Entry 6GSB (X-ray diffraction, 1.45 A resolution); this record covers chains A and B.

# Chain A (and B)
Molecule: Superoxide dismutase
Source organism: Sphingobacterium spiritivorum
Notes: EC 1.15.1.1; chain B of this document is another copy of the same molecule, construct and numbering; everything in this record applies to it too
UniProt: A0A0M3KL50 (A0A0M3KL50_9SPHI); residues 23-202 here correspond to UniProt positions 1-180 (UniProt number = residue number - 22)
Sequence (206 residues; each row starts with the number of its first residue; numbers below 1 keep their minus sign (Asp-3 is residue -3)):
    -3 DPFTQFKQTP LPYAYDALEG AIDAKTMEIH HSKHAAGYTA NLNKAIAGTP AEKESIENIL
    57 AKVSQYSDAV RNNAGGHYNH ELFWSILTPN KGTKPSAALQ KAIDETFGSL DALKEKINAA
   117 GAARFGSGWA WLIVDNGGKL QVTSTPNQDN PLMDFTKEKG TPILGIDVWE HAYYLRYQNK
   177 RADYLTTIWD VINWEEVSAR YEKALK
Differences from the reference sequence: expression tag (-3 to 22); engineered mutation His27 (Tyr5 in A0A0M3KL50)
Bound ions: Mn2+: His26, His76, Asp163, His167
From the paper describing this entry:
  - mutagenesis - A31H: abolished catalytic activity
  - mutagenesis - Q4L, E77S: unchanged catalytic activity
  - Mn2+ coordination: His26, His76
  - conformationally variable residues (helix shift, loop rearrangement): Gln4, Pro6, Leu7, Ala31

# Chain A / chain B interface
Residue-residue contacts (39):
  Lys21(A) with Gln174(B)
  Ile25(A) with Tyr170(B); Gln174(B); Asn175(B)
  Lys29(A) with Asn175(B)
  His30(A) with Glu166(B); Tyr170(B), hydrogen bond; Asn175(B)
  Tyr34(A) with Phe121(B), hydrophobic
  Asn68(A) with Phe121(B)
  Phe121(A) with Tyr34(B), hydrophobic; Asn68(B); Gln144(B)
  Gly122(A) with Ser123(B); Asn143(B); Trp165(B)
  Ser123(A) with Gly122(B); Ser123(B), hydrogen bond
  Asn143(A) with Gly122(B)
  Gln144(A) with Phe121(B)
  Trp165(A) with Gly122(B); Glu166(B)
  Glu166(A) with His30(B); Trp165(B); Glu166(B), hydrogen bond (backbone-side chain); His167(B), salt bridge
  His167(A) with Glu166(B), salt bridge; Tyr170(B)
  Tyr170(A) with Ile25(B); His30(B), hydrogen bond; His167(B); Leu171(B)
  Leu171(A) with Tyr170(B); Leu171(B), hydrophobic
  Gln174(A) with Lys21(B); Ile25(B)
  Asn175(A) with Ile25(B); Lys29(B); His30(B)

# Overview
Chain A and chain B each contribute 18 residues to their interface; the contacts include 4 hydrogen bonds and
2 salt bridges. Polar contacts include Glu166(A)-His167(B), His30(A)-Tyr170(B) and Ser123(A)-Ser123(B). The
paper reports that A31H of chain A abolishes catalytic activity; Mn2+ coordination by His26(A) and His76(A); 3
substitutions were tested in all.
Chain A and chain B are both Superoxide dismutase (Sphingobacterium spiritivorum); the structure,
Sphingobacterium sp. T2 manganese superoxide dismutase catalyses the oxidative demethylation of polymeric
lignin via generation of ..., was determined by X-ray diffraction (same publication as 6GSC).
